8OSL - chains E and J of the 14 polymer chains in the assembly; structure by electron microscopy, 4.90 A resolution (low resolution: residue-level contacts below are approximate; hydrogen-bond / salt-bridge calls are withheld).

== Chain E ==
Protein: Histone H3.1
From: Homo sapiens
Reference sequence: P68431 (H31_HUMAN); residues 0-135 here correspond to UniProt positions 1-136 (UniProt number = residue number + 1)
Chain sequence (139 residues; numbered -3 to 135; the number before each row is that of its first residue; numbers below 1 keep their minus sign (Gly-3 is residue -3)):
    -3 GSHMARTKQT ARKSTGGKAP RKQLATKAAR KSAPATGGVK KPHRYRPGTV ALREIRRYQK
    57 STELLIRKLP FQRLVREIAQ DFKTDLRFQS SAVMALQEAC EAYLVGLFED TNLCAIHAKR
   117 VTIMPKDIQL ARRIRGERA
Not modelled in the structure: -3 to 39, 131-135
Construct notes: expression tag (-3 to -1)
Curated features (UniProtKB/Swiss-Prot):
  - modified residue: Arg2 (Asymmetric dimethylarginine), Thr3 (Phosphothreonine), Lys4 (Allysine), Gln5 (5-glutamyl dopamine), Thr6 (Phosphothreonine), Arg8 (Citrulline), Lys9 (N6,N6,N6-trimethyllysine), Ser10 (ADP-ribosylserine), Thr11 (Phosphothreonine), Lys14 (N6-(2-hydroxyisobutyryl)lysine), Arg17 (Asymmetric dimethylarginine), Lys18 (N6-(2-hydroxyisobutyryl)lysine), Lys23 (N6-(2-hydroxyisobutyryl)lysine), Arg26 (Citrulline), Lys27 (N6,N6,N6-trimethyllysine), Ser28 (ADP-ribosylserine), Lys36 (N6,N6,N6-trimethyllysine), Lys37 (N6-methyllysine), Tyr41 (Phosphotyrosine), Lys56 (N6,N6,N6-trimethyllysine) and 8 more in UniProt
  - lipidation: Lys18 (N6-decanoyllysine)

== Chain J ==
Molecule: 147-nt DNA strand
Sequence (147 nucleotides; each row starts with the number of its first residue; numbers below 1 keep their minus sign (DG-1 is residue -1)):
    -1 GCACGTGGAC CACAAACGTG AAGGGTGAGG CTGGAGGAAA GGCGTGGCTT TCAAAGTCCC
    59 TCTCCCCTCA AGGTCCTGGA CACACTACAA ACCCAGAGTT GAAGCTTGGG TTGCATAACG
   119 GATCCAGGAA CAAAGTCGGG GTGGGGG

== Chain E / chain J interface ==
Contacting residue pairs (10):
  Arg42(E) with DG144(J)
  Arg83(E) with DC50(J); DA51(J)
  Phe84(E) with DC50(J); DA51(J)
  Gln85(E) with DC50(J)
  Arg116(E) with DG71(J)
  Val117(E) with DG70(J); DG71(J)
  Thr118(E) with DG71(J)
Interface residues without a listed pair, chain E (11 interface residues in all): Tyr41, Leu82, Ser86, Lys115

== Overview ==
Chain E and chain J form an interface of 11 and 5 residues respectively.
Chain E is Histone H3.1 (Homo sapiens) and chain J is a 147-nt DNA strand; the structure, Cryo-EM structure of
CLOCK-BMAL1 bound to the native Por enhancer nucleosome (map 2, additional 3D classification ..., was
determined by electron microscopy together with 8OSJ, 8OSK, 8OTS and 8OTT from the same study.
